4YBK - chain A; structure by X-ray diffraction, 2.50 A resolution.

[Chain A]
Molecule: Proto-oncogene tyrosine-protein kinase Src
Organism: Gallus gallus
Notes: EC 2.7.10.2
UniProtKB: P00523 (SRC_CHICK); residues 251-533 here = UniProt positions 251-533
Sequence (286 residues; each row starts with the number of its first residue):
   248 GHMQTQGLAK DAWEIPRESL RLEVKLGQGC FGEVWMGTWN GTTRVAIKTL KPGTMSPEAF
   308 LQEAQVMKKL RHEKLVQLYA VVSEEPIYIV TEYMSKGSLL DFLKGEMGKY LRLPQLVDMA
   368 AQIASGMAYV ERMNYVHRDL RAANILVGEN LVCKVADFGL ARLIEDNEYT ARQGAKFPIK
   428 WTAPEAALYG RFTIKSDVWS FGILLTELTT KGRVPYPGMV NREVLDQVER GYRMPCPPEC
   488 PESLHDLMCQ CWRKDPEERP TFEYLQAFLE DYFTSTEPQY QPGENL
Disordered / not traced: 248-255, 411-422
Differences from the reference sequence: expression tag (248-250)
Residues lining bound ligands: 4B7 (2-({6-[4-(2-hydroxyethyl)piperazin-1-yl]-2-methylpyrimidin-4-yl}amino)-N-(4-phenoxyphenyl)-1,3-thiazole-5-carboxamide): L273, V281, A293, K295, M314, V323, I336, T338, E339, Y340, M341, S342, K343, G344, D348, L393, A403, D404, F405, L407
Swiss-Prot annotation at these positions:
  - active site: D386 (Proton acceptor)
  - binding site (ATP): L273 to V281, K295
  - modified residue: Y416 (Phosphotyrosine), Y436 (Phosphotyrosine), C498 (S-nitrosocysteine), Y527 (Phosphotyrosine)
  - mutagenesis: C498 (C498A: Significant reduction in S-nitrosylation), Y527 (Y527F: Constitutively active)

[Summary]
Chain A binds compound 4B7. UniProt lists active-site residue D386, 10 ATP-binding residues and 2 mutagenesis
sites.
Chain A is Proto-oncogene tyrosine-protein kinase Src (Gallus gallus); the structure, C-Helix-Out Dasatinib
Analog Crystallized with c-Src Kinase, was determined by X-ray diffraction (same publication as 4YBJ and
4YC8).
